Entry 9EAR (electron microscopy, 3.10 A resolution); this record covers chains D and I of the 11 polymer chains in the assembly.

== Chain D ==
Protein: Histone H2B
Source organism: Xenopus laevis
UniProt: A0A1L8FQA5 (A0A1L8FQA5_XENLA); residues 28-122 here correspond to UniProt positions 32-126 (UniProt number = residue number + 4)
Chain sequence (95 residues; each row starts with the number of its first residue):
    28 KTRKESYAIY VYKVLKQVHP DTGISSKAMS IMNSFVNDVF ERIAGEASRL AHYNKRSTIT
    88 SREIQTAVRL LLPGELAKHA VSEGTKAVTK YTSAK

== Chain I ==
Molecule: 158-nt DNA strand
Sequence (158 nucleotides; numbered -81 to 76; the number before each row is that of its first residue; numbers below 1 keep their minus sign (DA-81 is residue -81)):
   -81 ATTCCAGCCA TCAGAATCCC GGTGCCGAGG CCGCTCAATT GGTCGTAGAC AGCTCTAGCA
   -21 CCGCTTAAAC GCACGTACGC GCTGTCCCCC GCGTTTTAAC CGCCAAGGGG ATTACTCCCT
    39 AGTCTCCAGG CACGTGTCAG ATATATACAT CGATAGGC

== Chain D / chain I interface ==
Residue-residue contacts (12):
  Thr29(D) with DT30(I), hydrogen bond to the phosphate
  Arg30(D) with DC-46(I), sugar contact
  Tyr39(D) with DG-53(I), hydrogen bond to the phosphate
  Gly50(D) with DG-53(I), phosphate contact
  Ile51(D) with DA-54(I), sugar contact; DG-53(I), phosphate contact
  Ser52(D) with DA-54(I), phosphate contact
  Ser53(D) with DA-54(I), hydrogen bond to the phosphate
  Arg83(D) with DG-34(I), sugar contact
  Ser84(D) with DG-34(I), hydrogen bond to the phosphate
  Thr85(D) with DA-35(I), phosphate contact; DG-34(I), hydrogen bond to the phosphate
Also at the interface, not in a pair above, chain I (10 interface residues in all): DG-52, DT-47, DA-45, DA-33

== Overview ==
The chain D/chain I interface involves 10 residues from each chain; the contacts include 5 hydrogen bonds.
Polar contacts include Thr29(D)-DT30(I), Tyr39(D)-DG-53(I) and Ser53(D)-DA-54(I).
Here chain D is Histone H2B (Xenopus laevis) and chain I is a 158-nt DNA strand. Entry 9EAR (CHD1-nucleosome
complex (closed state)) was determined by electron microscopy, deposited together with 9NH8.
